Entry 7PFW (electron microscopy, 5.20 A resolution (low resolution: residue-level contacts below are approximate; hydrogen-bond / salt-bridge calls are withheld)); this record covers chains c and J of the 11 polymer chains in the assembly.

Chain c:
Name: Histone H2A type 1-B/E
From: Homo sapiens
Reference sequence: P04908 (H2A1B_HUMAN); residues 0-129 here correspond to UniProt positions 1-130 (UniProt number = residue number + 1)
Amino-acid sequence (147 residues; numbered -17 to 129; the number before each row is that of its first residue; numbers below 1 keep their minus sign (His-17 is residue -17)):
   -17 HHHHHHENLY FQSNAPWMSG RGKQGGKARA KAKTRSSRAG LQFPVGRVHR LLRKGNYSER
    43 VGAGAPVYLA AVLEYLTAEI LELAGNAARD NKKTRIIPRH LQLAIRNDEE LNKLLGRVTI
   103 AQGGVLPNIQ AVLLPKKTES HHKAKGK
Disordered / not traced: -17 to 9, 119-129
Construct notes: expression tag (-17 to -1)
Swiss-Prot annotation at these positions:
  - modified residue: Ser1 (N-acetylserine), Arg3 (Citrulline), Lys5 (N6-(2-hydroxyisobutyryl)lysine), Lys9 (N6-(2-hydroxyisobutyryl)lysine), Lys13 (N6-(beta-hydroxybutyryl)lysine), Lys36 (N6-(2-hydroxyisobutyryl)lysine), Lys74 (N6-(2-hydroxyisobutyryl)lysine), Lys75 (N6-(2-hydroxyisobutyryl)lysine), Lys95 (N6-(2-hydroxyisobutyryl)lysine), Gln104 (N5-methylglutamine), Lys118 (N6-(2-hydroxyisobutyryl)lysine), Lys119 (N6-crotonyllysine), Thr120 (Phosphothreonine), Lys125 (N6-crotonyllysine)
  - cross-link (Glycyl lysine isopeptide (Lys-Gly)): Lys13 (interchain with G-Cter in ubiquitin), Lys15 (interchain with G-Cter in ubiquitin), Lys119 (interchain with G-Cter in ubiquitin)

Chain J:
Molecule: 167-nt DNA strand
From: synthetic construct
Sequence (167 nucleotides; each row starts with the number of its first residue):
   435 ACTTACATGC ACAGGATGTA TATATGTGAC ACGTGCCTGG AGACTAGGGA GTAATCCCCT
   495 TGGCGGTTAA AACGCGGGGG ACAGCGCGTA CGTGCGTTTA AGCGGTGCTA GAGCTGTCTA
   555 CGACCAATTG AGCGGCCTCG GCACCGGGAT TCTCCAGTGG CCAGTGG

How chain c and chain J interact:
Contacting residue pairs (17; chain c residue first):
  Arg11(c) with DT562(J)
  Lys13(c) with DG564(J)
  Arg29(c) with DG566(J); DC567(J)
  Glu41(c) with DA557(J)
  Arg42(c) with DG556(J); DA557(J)
  Val43(c) with DG556(J); DA557(J)
  Gly44(c) with DG556(J)
  Ala45(c) with DG556(J)
  Lys75(c) with DC576(J); DA577(J)
  Thr76(c) with DG575(J); DC576(J)
  Arg77(c) with DG575(J); DC576(J)
Also at the interface, not in a pair above, chain c (12 interface residues in all): Thr16
Also at the interface, not in a pair above, chain J (11 interface residues in all): DT563, DA565

In short:
12 residues of chain c face 11 of chain J across their interface.
Here chain c is Histone H2A type 1-B/E (Homo sapiens) and chain J is a 167-nt DNA strand (synthetic
construct). Entry 7PFW (Nucleosome 2 of the 4x207 nucleosome array containing H1) was determined by electron
microscopy (same publication as 7PET, 7PEU, 7PEV, 7PEW, 7PEX, 7PEY and 16 further entries).
